Entry 6ZYN (X-ray diffraction, 1.40 A resolution); this record covers chain A.

[Chain A]
Name: Beta-lactamase VIM-2
Organism: Pseudomonas aeruginosa
Reference sequence: Q9K2N0 (Q9K2N0_PSEAI); residues 27-266 here = UniProt positions 27-266
Chain sequence (242 residues; each row starts with the number of its first residue):
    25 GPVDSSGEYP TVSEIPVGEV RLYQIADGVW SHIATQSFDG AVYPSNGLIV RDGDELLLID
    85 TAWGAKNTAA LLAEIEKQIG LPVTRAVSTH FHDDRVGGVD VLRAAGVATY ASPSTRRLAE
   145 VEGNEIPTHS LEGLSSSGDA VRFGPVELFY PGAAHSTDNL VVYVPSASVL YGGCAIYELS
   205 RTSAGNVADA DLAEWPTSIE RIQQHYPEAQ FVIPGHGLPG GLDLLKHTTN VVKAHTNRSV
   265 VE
Unresolved in the structure: 25-31, 263-266
Sequence notes: expression tag (25-26)
Bound ions: Zn2+ site 1: H114, H116, H179 (together with QT2); Zn2+ site 2: D118, C198, H240 (together with QT2); Zn2+ site 3: H153, H251 (together with formate)
Small-molecule neighbours: QT2 ((2S,4R)-2-ethoxycarbonyl-5,5-dimethyl-2-(sulfanylmethyl)-1,3-thiazolidine-4-carboxylic acid): F62, Y67, W87, H114, H116, D117, D118, H179, C198, N210, H240

[Overview]
Chain A binds compound QT2. H114, H116 and H179 form the Zn2+ site 1. The Zn2+ site 2 is built by D118, C198
and H240.
Chain A is Beta-lactamase VIM-2 (Pseudomonas aeruginosa); the structure, Structure of VIM-2 with
2-Mercaptomethyl-thiazolidine L-anti-1b, was determined by X-ray diffraction, deposited together with 6ZYO,
6ZYP, 6ZYQ, 6ZYR and 6ZYS.
